Entry 6A3I (X-ray diffraction, 2.41 A resolution); this record covers chains A and D of the 4 polymer chains in the assembly.

# Chain A (and D)
Molecule: Putative dehydrogenase
Organism: Pseudarthrobacter phenanthrenivorans (strain DSM 18606 / JCM 16027 / LMG 23796 / Sphe3)
Notes: chain D of this document is another copy of the same molecule, construct and numbering; everything in this record applies to it too
UniProt: F0M433 (F0M433_PSEPM); residues 1-390 here = UniProt positions 1-390
Sequence (410 residues; each row starts with the number of its first residue; numbers below 1 keep their minus sign (Met-19 is residue -19)):
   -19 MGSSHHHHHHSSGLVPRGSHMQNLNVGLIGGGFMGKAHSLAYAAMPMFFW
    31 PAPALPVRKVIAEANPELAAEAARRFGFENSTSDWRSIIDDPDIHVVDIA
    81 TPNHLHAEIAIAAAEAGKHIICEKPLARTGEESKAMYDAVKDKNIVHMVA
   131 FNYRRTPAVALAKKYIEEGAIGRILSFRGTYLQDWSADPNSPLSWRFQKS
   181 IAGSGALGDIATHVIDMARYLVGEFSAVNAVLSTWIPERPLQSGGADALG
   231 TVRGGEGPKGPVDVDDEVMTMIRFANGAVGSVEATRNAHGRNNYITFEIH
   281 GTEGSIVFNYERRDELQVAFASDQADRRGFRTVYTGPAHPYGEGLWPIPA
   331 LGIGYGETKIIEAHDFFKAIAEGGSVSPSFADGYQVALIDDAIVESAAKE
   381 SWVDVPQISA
Unresolved in the structure: -19 to 1, 224-238, 389-390 (chain D: -19 to 1, 10-13, 222-238, 389-390)
Construct notes: expression tag (-19 to 0)
Small-molecule neighbours:
  - Levoglucosan (4PW): Phe13, Lys104, Tyr133, Tyr161, Gln163, Trp165, Arg176, Asp189, Ile190, His193, Asn273, Tyr335
  - NADH (NAI; 1,4-dihydronicotinamide adenine dinucleotide): Ile9, Gly10, Gly11, Gly12, Phe13, Met14, Ala42, Glu43, Ala44, Leu48, Trp65, Ala80, Thr81, Pro82, Asn83, Leu85, His86, Glu103, Lys104, Pro105, Trp175, Arg176, Asp189
Curated features (UniProtKB/Swiss-Prot):
  - binding site (NADH): Phe13, Met14, Glu43, Thr81, Asn83, His86, Glu103, Lys104, Ala130, Asn132, Trp175, Arg176, Tyr335
  - binding site (levoglucosan): Lys104, Tyr133, Gln163, Arg176, Asp189, His193
Reported in the primary citation:
  - binding site for Levoglucosan: Tyr133, Gln163, Arg176, Asp189, His193
  - catalytic residues: Glu103, His193 (proposed by the authors, not directly observed)
  - specificity-determining residues: Tyr133, Tyr161, Gln163, Leu331

# How chain A and chain D interact
Contacting residue pairs (34):
  Leu141(A) - Asp306(D)
  Lys144(A) - Asp306(D)  salt bridge
  Tyr145(A) - Asp306(D)  hydrogen bond (side chain-backbone)
  Tyr145(A) - Arg307(D)
  Glu148(A) - Arg307(D)  salt bridge
  Asp303(A) - Arg311(D)  salt bridge
  Ala305(A) - Ala318(D)
  Ala305(A) - His319(D)
  Asp306(A) - Leu141(D)
  Asp306(A) - Lys144(D)  salt bridge
  Asp306(A) - Tyr145(D)  hydrogen bond (backbone-side chain)
  Asp306(A) - Val313(D)
  Asp306(A) - Ala318(D)
  Asp306(A) - His319(D)  hydrogen bond (backbone-side chain)
  Arg307(A) - Tyr145(D)
  Arg307(A) - Glu148(D)  salt bridge
  Arg307(A) - Phe300(D)
  Arg307(A) - Arg311(D)  hydrogen bond (backbone-side chain)
  Arg308(A) - Val313(D)
  Gly309(A) - Thr312(D)
  Phe310(A) - Phe310(D)
  Phe310(A) - Arg311(D)
  Phe310(A) - Thr312(D)  hydrogen bond (backbone-backbone)
  Arg311(A) - Asp303(D)  salt bridge
  Arg311(A) - Arg307(D)  hydrogen bond (side chain-backbone)
  Arg311(A) - Phe310(D)
  Arg311(A) - Arg311(D)
  Thr312(A) - Gly309(D)
  Thr312(A) - Phe310(D)  hydrogen bond (backbone-backbone)
  Val313(A) - Arg307(D)
  Ala318(A) - Ala305(D)
  Ala318(A) - Asp306(D)
  His319(A) - Ala305(D)
  His319(A) - Asp306(D)
Other interface residues (no listed pair), chain A (18 interface residues in all): Ala150, Phe300
Other interface residues (no listed pair), chain D (18 interface residues in all): Ala150, Arg308

# Overview
The chain A/chain D interface involves 18 residues from each chain, with 7 hydrogen bonds and 6 salt bridges.
Among the polar pairs are Lys144(A)-Asp306(D), Glu148(A)-Arg307(D) and Asp303(A)-Arg311(D). Bound to chain A:
Levoglucosan and NADH. From the paper: catalytic residues Glu103(A) and His193(A); a binding site for
Levoglucosan at Tyr133(A), Gln163(A) and Arg176(A) among others.
Both chains are Putative dehydrogenase (Pseudarthrobacter phenanthrenivorans (strain DSM 18606 / JCM 16027 /
LMG 23796 / Sphe3)). Entry 6A3I (Levoglucosan dehydrogenase, complex with NADH and levoglucosan) was
determined by X-ray diffraction, deposited together with 6A3F, 6A3G and 6A3J.
